5MG3 - chains Y and G of the 6 polymer chains in the assembly; structure by electron microscopy, 14.00 A resolution (very low resolution: no residue pairs are listed; an interface is given only as per-side residue counts).

# Chain Y
Name: Protein translocase subunit SecY
From: Escherichia coli
UniProtKB: P0AGA2 (SECY_ECOLI); numbering as in UniProt (aligned over 1-443)
Amino-acid sequence (458 residues; row label = number of the first residue in the row; numbers below 1 keep their minus sign (Val-14 is residue -14)):
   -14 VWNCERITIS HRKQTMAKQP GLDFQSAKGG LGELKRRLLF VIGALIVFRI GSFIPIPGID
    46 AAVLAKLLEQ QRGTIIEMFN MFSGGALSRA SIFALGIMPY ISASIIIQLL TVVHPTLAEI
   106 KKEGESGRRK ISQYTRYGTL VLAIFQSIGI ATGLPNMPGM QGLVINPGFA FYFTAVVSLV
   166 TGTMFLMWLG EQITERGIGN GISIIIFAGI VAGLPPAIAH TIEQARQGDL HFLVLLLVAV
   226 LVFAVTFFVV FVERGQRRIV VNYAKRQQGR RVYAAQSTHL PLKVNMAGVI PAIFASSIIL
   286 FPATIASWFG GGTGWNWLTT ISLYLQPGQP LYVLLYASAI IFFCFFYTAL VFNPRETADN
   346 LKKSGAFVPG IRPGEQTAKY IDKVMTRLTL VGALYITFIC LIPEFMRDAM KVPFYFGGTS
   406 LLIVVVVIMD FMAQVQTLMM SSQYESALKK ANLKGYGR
Disordered / not traced: -14 to 0
Construct notes: expression tag (-14 to 0)

# Chain G
Name: Protein-export membrane protein SecG
From: Escherichia coli
UniProtKB: P0AG99 (SECG_ECOLI); residues 465-574 here correspond to UniProt positions 1-110 (UniProt number = residue number - 464)
Amino-acid sequence (136 residues; numbered 439 to 574; the number before each row is that of its first residue):
   439 VGTGWYSGSP GILYHWPEVL RIQELIMYEA LLVVFLIVAI GLVGLIMLQQ GKGADMGASF
   499 GAGASATLFG SSGSGNFMTR MTALLATLFF IISLVLGNIN SNKTNKGSEW ENLSAPAKTE
   559 QTQPAAPAKP TSDIPN
Disordered / not traced: 439-508, 541-574
Construct notes: expression tag (439-464)

# Interface between chain Y and chain G
At this resolution (14 A) residue pairs are not listed: 30 residues of chain Y and 19 of chain G lie at the interface.

# Overview
Chain Y and chain G form an interface of 30 and 19 residues respectively.
Here chain Y is Protein translocase subunit SecY and chain G is Protein-export membrane protein SecG, both
from Escherichia coli. Entry 5MG3 (EM fitted model of bacterial holo-translocon) was determined by electron
microscopy.
